Entry 6FUV (X-ray diffraction, 2.00 A resolution); this record covers chain A.

# Chain A
Name: Solute Binding Protein, BlMnBP1 in complex with mannotriose
Sequence (427 residues; each row starts with the number of its first residue):
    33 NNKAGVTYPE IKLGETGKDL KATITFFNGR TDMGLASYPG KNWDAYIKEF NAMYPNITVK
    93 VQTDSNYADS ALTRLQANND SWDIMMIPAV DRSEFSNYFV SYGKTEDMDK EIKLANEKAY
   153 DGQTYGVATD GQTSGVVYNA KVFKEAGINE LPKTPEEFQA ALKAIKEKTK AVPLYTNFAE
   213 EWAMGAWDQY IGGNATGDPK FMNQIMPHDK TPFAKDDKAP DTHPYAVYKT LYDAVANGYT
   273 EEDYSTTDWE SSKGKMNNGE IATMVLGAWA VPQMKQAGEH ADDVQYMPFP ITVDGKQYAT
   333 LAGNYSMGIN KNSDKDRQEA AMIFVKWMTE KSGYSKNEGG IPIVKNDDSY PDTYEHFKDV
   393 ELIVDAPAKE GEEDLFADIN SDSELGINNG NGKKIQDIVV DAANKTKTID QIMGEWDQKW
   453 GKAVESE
Ligand contacts:
  - 3,6,9,12,15,18-hexaoxaicosane-1,20-diol (P33), molecule 1: I119, P120, A121, V122, E149, K150, Q164, T165, S166, Q221, T332, A334, G335, N336, Y337, D397, N420, N421
  - 3,6,9,12,15,18-hexaoxaicosane-1,20-diol (P33), molecule 2: K142, E143, E362, V376, K377, N378, D379
From the paper describing this entry:
  - specificity-determining residues: G61, W214
  - mutagenesis - G61N (100-fold): increased binding to mannobiose
  - binding site for beta-D-mannopyranose: N336
  - conformationally variable residues (order/disorder transition): D380 to Y386

# In short
Chain A binds 3,6,9,12,15,18-hexaoxaicosane-1,20-diol. The paper reports a binding site for
beta-D-mannopyranose at N336; G61N increases binding to mannobiose.
Chain A is Solute Binding Protein, BlMnBP1 in complex with mannotriose; the structure, Structure of a
manno-oligosaccharide specific solute binding protein, BlMnBP2 from Bifidobacterium animalis subsp. lactis
ATCC 27673 ..., was determined by X-ray diffraction together with 6I5R, 6I5V and 6I5W from the same study.
